7AAT - chains A and B; structure by X-ray diffraction, 1.90 A resolution.

[Chain A (and B)]
Molecule: Aspartate aminotransferase
From: Gallus gallus
Notes: EC 2.6.1.1; chain B of this document is another copy of the same molecule, construct and numbering; everything in this record applies to it too
UniProtKB: P00508 (AATM_CHICK); the construct has insertions or renumbered stretches relative to UniProt, so the offset changes along the chain: 3-64 = UniProt 23-84; 66-126 = UniProt 85-145; 133-152 = UniProt 148-167; 154-406 = UniProt 168-420; 1 more segments
Chain sequence (401 residues; numbered 3 to 410; 7 numbers in that range are skipped by the numbering (no residue carries them; nothing is unmodelled there); the number before each row is that of its first residue):
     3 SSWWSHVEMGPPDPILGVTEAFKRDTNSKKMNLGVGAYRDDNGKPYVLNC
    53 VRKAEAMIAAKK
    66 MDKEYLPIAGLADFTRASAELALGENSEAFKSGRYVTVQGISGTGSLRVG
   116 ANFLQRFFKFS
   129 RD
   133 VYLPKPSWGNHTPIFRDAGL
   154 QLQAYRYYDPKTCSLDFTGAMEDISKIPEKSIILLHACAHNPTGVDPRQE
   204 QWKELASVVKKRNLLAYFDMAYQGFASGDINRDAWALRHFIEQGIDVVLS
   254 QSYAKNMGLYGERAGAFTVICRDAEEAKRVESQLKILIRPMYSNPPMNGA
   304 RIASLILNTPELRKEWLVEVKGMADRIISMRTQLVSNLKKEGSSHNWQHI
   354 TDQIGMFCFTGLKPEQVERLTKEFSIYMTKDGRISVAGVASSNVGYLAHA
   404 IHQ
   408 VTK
Sequence notes: conflict P47 (Ser67 in P00508)
Covalent attachments: pyridoxal phosphate (PLP) linked to K258
Residues lining bound ligands: pyridoxal phosphate (PLP): S107, G108, T109, L112, W140, H143, H189, N194, D222, A224, Y225, S255, A257, R266
Swiss-Prot annotation at these positions:
  - binding site (substrate): G38, W140, N194, R386
  - modified residue: K258 (N6-(pyridoxal phosphate)lysine)

[How chain A and chain B interact]
Contacting residue pairs (152; chain A residue first):
  S3(A) - N216(B)
  S3(A) - D249(B)  hydrogen bond (backbone-side chain)
  W5(A) - F123(B)  hydrophobic
  W5(A) - F125(B)
  W5(A) - K183(B)
  W5(A) - N216(B)
  W5(A) - L217(B)
  W5(A) - L218(B)
  W5(A) - D249(B)
  W6(A) - F118(B)  hydrophobic
  W6(A) - L119(B)  hydrophobic
  W6(A) - F123(B)  hydrophobic
  W6(A) - V272(B)
  W6(A) - I273(B)
  W6(A) - E279(B)
  W6(A) - R282(B)  hydrogen bond (backbone-side chain)
  W6(A) - V283(B)  hydrophobic
  S7(A) - E279(B)
  S7(A) - R282(B)
  H8(A) - F122(B)  hydrogen bond (side chain-backbone)
  H8(A) - K124(B)
  V9(A) - R282(B)  hydrogen bond (backbone-side chain)
  V9(A) - Q286(B)
  E10(A) - Q286(B)  hydrogen bond (backbone-side chain)
  M11(A) - K281(B)
  M11(A) - R282(B)
  M11(A) - S285(B)
  M11(A) - Q286(B)
  G12(A) - S285(B)  hydrogen bond (backbone-side chain)
  G12(A) - Q286(B)
  G12(A) - I289(B)
  P13(A) - I289(B)
  D15(A) - R292(B)  salt bridge
  A39(A) - E69(B)
  R41(A) - E69(B)  salt bridge
  P47(A) - E69(B)
  V49(A) - D67(B)
  V53(A) - K68(B)
  R54(A) - K64(B)  hydrogen bond (side chain-backbone)
  R54(A) - M66(B)  hydrogen bond (side chain-backbone)
  E57(A) - K68(B)  salt bridge
  K64(A) - R54(B)  hydrogen bond (backbone-side chain)
  M66(A) - R54(B)  hydrogen bond (backbone-side chain)
  D67(A) - V49(B)
  K68(A) - V53(B)
  K68(A) - E57(B)  salt bridge
  K68(A) - G261(B)
  K68(A) - Y263(B)
  K68(A) - G264(B)  hydrogen bond (backbone-backbone)
  K68(A) - E265(B)  salt bridge
  E69(A) - A39(B)
  E69(A) - R41(B)  salt bridge
  E69(A) - P47(B)
  E69(A) - Y263(B)
  E69(A) - G264(B)
  Y70(A) - A257(B)
  Y70(A) - K258(B)
  Y70(A) - Y263(B)
  Y70(A) - R266(B)
  I106(A) - I106(B)  hydrophobic
  I106(A) - Y295(B)  hydrophobic
  T109(A) - R292(B)
  T109(A) - Y295(B)
  T109(A) - S296(B)  hydrogen bond
  G110(A) - M294(B)
  G110(A) - Y295(B)
  R113(A) - P293(B)  hydrogen bond (side chain-backbone)
  R113(A) - M294(B)
  F118(A) - W6(B)  hydrophobic
  L119(A) - W6(B)  hydrophobic
  R121(A) - D149(B)  salt bridge
  F122(A) - H8(B)  hydrogen bond (backbone-side chain)
  F123(A) - W5(B)  hydrophobic
  F123(A) - W6(B)  hydrophobic
  K124(A) - H8(B)
  F125(A) - W5(B)
  N142(A) - R292(B)  hydrogen bond (side chain-backbone)
  N142(A) - P293(B)
  N142(A) - S296(B)
  P145(A) - P293(B)  hydrophobic
  I146(A) - P293(B)
  D149(A) - R121(B)  salt bridge
  D149(A) - P293(B)
  K183(A) - W5(B)
  N216(A) - W5(B)
  L217(A) - W5(B)
  L218(A) - W5(B)
  G247(A) - S3(B)
  D249(A) - S3(B)  hydrogen bond
  D249(A) - W5(B)
  A257(A) - Y70(B)
  K258(A) - Y70(B)
  G261(A) - K68(B)
  Y263(A) - K68(B)
  Y263(A) - E69(B)
  Y263(A) - Y70(B)
  G264(A) - K68(B)  hydrogen bond (backbone-backbone)
  G264(A) - P298(B)
  G264(A) - P299(B)
  G264(A) - M300(B)  hydrogen bond (backbone-backbone)
  E265(A) - K68(B)  salt bridge
  E265(A) - M300(B)
  E265(A) - N301(B)
  R266(A) - Y70(B)
  R266(A) - Y295(B)  hydrogen bond (side chain-backbone)
  R266(A) - S296(B)
  R266(A) - N297(B)  hydrogen bond (side chain-backbone)
  R266(A) - P298(B)
  R266(A) - P299(B)
  V272(A) - W6(B)
  I273(A) - W6(B)
  E279(A) - W6(B)
  E279(A) - S7(B)  hydrogen bond (side chain-backbone)
  R282(A) - W6(B)  hydrogen bond (side chain-backbone)
  R282(A) - S7(B)
  R282(A) - V9(B)  hydrogen bond (side chain-backbone)
  V283(A) - W6(B)  hydrophobic
  V283(A) - V9(B)  hydrophobic
  S285(A) - E10(B)
  S285(A) - M11(B)
  S285(A) - G12(B)  hydrogen bond (side chain-backbone)
  Q286(A) - V9(B)
  Q286(A) - E10(B)  hydrogen bond (side chain-backbone)
  Q286(A) - G12(B)
  I289(A) - G12(B)
  I289(A) - P13(B)
  R292(A) - D15(B)  salt bridge
  R292(A) - T109(B)
  R292(A) - N142(B)  hydrogen bond (backbone-side chain)
  P293(A) - R113(B)  hydrogen bond (backbone-side chain)
  P293(A) - N142(B)
  P293(A) - P145(B)  hydrophobic
  P293(A) - I146(B)
  P293(A) - D149(B)
  M294(A) - G110(B)
  M294(A) - R113(B)
  Y295(A) - I106(B)  hydrophobic
  Y295(A) - T109(B)
  Y295(A) - G110(B)
  Y295(A) - R266(B)  hydrogen bond (backbone-side chain)
  S296(A) - T109(B)
  S296(A) - R266(B)
  N297(A) - R266(B)  hydrogen bond (backbone-side chain)
  P298(A) - G264(B)
  P298(A) - R266(B)
  P299(A) - G264(B)
  P299(A) - R266(B)
  P299(A) - P299(B)  hydrophobic
  M300(A) - G264(B)  hydrogen bond (backbone-backbone)
  M300(A) - E265(B)
  N301(A) - E265(B)
  N301(A) - N301(B)
Other interface residues (no listed pair), chain A (75 interface residues in all): V251, L262, C274, K281, I305
Other interface residues (no listed pair), chain B (76 interface residues in all): S4, V251, L262, C274, L290, I305

[Overview]
75 residues of chain A face 76 of chain B across their interface, with 30 hydrogen bonds and 10 salt bridges.
Polar pairs include D15(A)-R292(B), R41(A)-E69(B) and E57(A)-K68(B). Pyridoxal phosphate is covalently linked
to K258(A). Curated annotation (UniProt) lists 4 substrate-binding residues on chain A.
Chain A and chain B are both Aspartate aminotransferase (Gallus gallus); the structure, X-ray structure
refinement and comparison of three forms of mitochondrial aspartate aminotransferase, was determined by X-ray
diffraction together with 8AAT and 9AAT from the same study.
